1VZG - chains A and B; structure by X-ray diffraction, 1.69 A resolution.

# Chain A (and B)
Name: Desulfoferrodoxin
Organism: Desulfovibrio baarsii
Notes: EC 1.15.1.2; chain B of this document is another copy of the same molecule, construct and numbering; everything in this record applies to it too
UniProtKB: Q46495 (DESR_DESBR); residues 1-126 here = UniProt positions 1-126
Chain sequence (126 residues; each row starts with the number of its first residue):
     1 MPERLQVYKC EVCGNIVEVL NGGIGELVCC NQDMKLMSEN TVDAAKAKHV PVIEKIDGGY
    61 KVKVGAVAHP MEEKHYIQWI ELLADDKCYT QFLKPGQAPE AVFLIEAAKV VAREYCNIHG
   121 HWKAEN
Not modelled in the structure: 1
Construct notes: engineered mutation A47 (Glu in Q46495)
Disulfides: C10-C29, C13-C30
Bound ions: Fe ion: H49, H69, H75, C116, H119 (together with hexacyanoferrate(3-)); Ca2+: C88, T90 (shared with C88(B), T90(B) of chain B)
Ligand contacts: hexacyanoferrate(3-) (FC6): A44, A45, K48, H49, H69, P70, H75, H119
Swiss-Prot annotation at these positions:
  - binding site (Fe cation): C10, C13, C29, C30, H49, H69, H75, C116, H119
  - mutagenesis: K48 (K48I: Decrease in reaction rate)
From the paper describing this entry:
  - Fe ion coordination: H49, H69, H75, C116, H119
  - binding site for hexacyanoferrate(3-): A45, K48, H75, H119
  - conformationally variable residues: C116
  - contacts within the chain: C10-C29
  - mutagenesis - E47A: unchanged catalytic activity on hexacyanoferrate(3-)
  - Ca2+ coordination: C88, T90

# Chain A / chain B interface
Pairs across the interface - 76 pairs, chain A then chain B:
  P2(A) - N15(B)
  R4(A) - F92(B)
  C13(A) - G23(B)
  C13(A) - I24(B)  hydrogen bond (backbone-backbone)
  C13(A) - G25(B)  hydrogen bond (side chain-backbone)
  G14(A) - N21(B)  hydrogen bond (backbone-side chain)
  G14(A) - G22(B)
  N15(A) - P2(B)
  N15(A) - N21(B)
  N15(A) - G22(B)
  N15(A) - G23(B)  hydrogen bond (side chain-backbone)
  N15(A) - I24(B)
  N15(A) - G25(B)  hydrogen bond (side chain-backbone)
  N15(A) - L27(B)
  I16(A) - V19(B)
  I16(A) - L20(B)  hydrogen bond (backbone-backbone)
  I16(A) - N21(B)  hydrogen bond (backbone-backbone)
  V17(A) - V17(B)  hydrophobic
  V17(A) - E18(B)
  E18(A) - V17(B)
  E18(A) - E18(B)  hydrogen bond (backbone-backbone)
  E18(A) - L20(B)
  V19(A) - I16(B)
  L20(A) - I16(B)  hydrogen bond (backbone-backbone)
  L20(A) - E18(B)
  L20(A) - W79(B)  hydrophobic
  L20(A) - F92(B)
  N21(A) - G14(B)  hydrogen bond (side chain-backbone)
  N21(A) - N15(B)
  N21(A) - I16(B)  hydrogen bond (backbone-backbone)
  N21(A) - Q78(B)  hydrogen bond
  G22(A) - G14(B)
  G22(A) - N15(B)
  G23(A) - N15(B)  hydrogen bond (backbone-side chain)
  I24(A) - C13(B)  hydrophobic
  I24(A) - N15(B)
  G25(A) - C13(B)  hydrogen bond (backbone-side chain)
  G25(A) - N15(B)  hydrogen bond (backbone-side chain)
  G25(A) - C29(B)
  G25(A) - C30(B)
  E26(A) - V28(B)
  E26(A) - C29(B)
  L27(A) - N15(B)
  L27(A) - V28(B)
  L27(A) - M34(B)  hydrophobic
  V28(A) - E26(B)
  V28(A) - L27(B)
  V28(A) - V28(B)  hydrogen bond (backbone-backbone)
  C29(A) - G25(B)
  C29(A) - E26(B)
  C30(A) - G25(B)
  M34(A) - L27(B)  hydrophobic
  Q78(A) - N21(B)  hydrogen bond
  W79(A) - L20(B)  hydrophobic
  D86(A) - Q91(B)  hydrogen bond (backbone-side chain)
  D86(A) - F92(B)  hydrogen bond (backbone-backbone)
  D86(A) - L93(B)  hydrogen bond (side chain-backbone)
  D86(A) - K94(B)  salt bridge
  K87(A) - T90(B)
  K87(A) - Q91(B)
  C88(A) - C88(B)
  C88(A) - Y89(B)
  C88(A) - T90(B)  hydrogen bond (backbone-backbone)
  Y89(A) - C88(B)
  Y89(A) - Y89(B)  hydrophobic
  Y89(A) - V102(B)
  Y89(A) - F103(B)
  T90(A) - K87(B)
  T90(A) - C88(B)  hydrogen bond (backbone-backbone)
  Q91(A) - D86(B)  hydrogen bond (side chain-backbone)
  Q91(A) - K87(B)
  F92(A) - R4(B)
  F92(A) - L20(B)
  F92(A) - D86(B)  hydrogen bond (backbone-backbone)
  V102(A) - Y89(B)
  L104(A) - L104(B)  hydrophobic
Interface residues without a listed pair, chain A (38 interface residues in all): L5, V7, C10, D85, F103, E106
Interface residues without a listed pair, chain B (38 interface residues in all): L5, V7, E106

# In short
The chain A/chain B interface involves 38 residues from each chain, with 24 hydrogen bonds and 1 salt bridge.
Polar contacts include D86(A)-K94(B), C13(A)-G25(B) and G14(A)-N21(B). Ligands of chain A:
hexacyanoferrate(3-). From the paper: a binding site for hexacyanoferrate(3-) at A45(A), K48(A) and H75(A)
among others; E47A of chain A leaves catalytic activity on hexacyanoferrate(3-) unchanged.
Chain A and chain B are both Desulfoferrodoxin (Desulfovibrio baarsii); the structure, Structure of superoxide
reductase bound to ferrocyanide and active site expansion upon X-ray induced photoreduction, was determined by
X-ray diffraction, deposited together with 1VZH and 1VZI.
